Entry 6W0K (electron microscopy, 4.60 A resolution (low resolution: residue-level contacts below are approximate; hydrogen-bond / salt-bridge calls are withheld)); this record covers chains A and B of the 4 polymer chains in the assembly.

[Chain A (and B)]
Protein: Capsid protein
Organism: Hepatitis B virus genotype D subtype adw (isolate United Kingdom/adyw/1979)
Notes: chain B of this document is another copy of the same molecule, construct and numbering; everything in this record applies to it too
UniProt: P03147 (CAPSD_HBVD1); residues 1-149 here = UniProt positions 1-149
Sequence (149 residues; each row starts with the number of its first residue):
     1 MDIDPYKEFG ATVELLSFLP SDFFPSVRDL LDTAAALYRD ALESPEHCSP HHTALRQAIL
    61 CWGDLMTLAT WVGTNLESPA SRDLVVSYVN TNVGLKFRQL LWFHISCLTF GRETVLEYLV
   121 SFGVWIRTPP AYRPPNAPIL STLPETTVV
Not modelled in the structure: 77-81, 143-149 (chain B: 77-80, 143-149)
Differences from the reference sequence: engineered mutation Ser-78 (Asp in P03147)
UniProt features mapped onto this chain:
  - mutagenesis: Phe-97 (F97L: Enhances capsid assembly)
From the paper describing this entry:
  - mutagenesis - D78S (Tm 86 degC): unchanged stability in response to capsids
  - conformationally variable residues (order/disorder transition): Glu-77 to Ser-81
  - mutagenesis - D78S: decreased stability in response to GuHCl

[Chain A / chain B interface]
Cross-chain cystine bridges: Cys-61(A)/Cys-61(B)
Residue-residue contacts (60; chain A residue first):
  Met-1(A) with Leu-31(B); Ile-59(B)
  Asp-2(A) with Glu-43(B)
  Ile-3(A) with Leu-42(B); Glu-43(B); Arg-56(B)
  Pro-5(A) with Gln-57(B); Leu-60(B)
  Lys-7(A) with Glu-43(B); Ser-44(B); Pro-45(B)
  Glu-8(A) with Pro-45(B); His-47(B); Arg-56(B)
  Ala-35(A) with Met-1(B)
  Arg-39(A) with Met-1(B)
  Leu-42(A) with Ile-3(B)
  Glu-43(A) with Asp-2(B)
  Ser-44(A) with Glu-8(B)
  Pro-45(A) with Lys-7(B); Glu-8(B)
  Glu-46(A) with Glu-8(B)
  His-47(A) with Glu-8(B); Phe-9(B); Pro-50(B)
  Pro-50(A) with His-47(B); Thr-53(B)
  Thr-53(A) with Thr-53(B)
  Ala-54(A) with Thr-53(B); Gln-57(B)
  Arg-56(A) with Ile-3(B); Glu-8(B)
  Gln-57(A) with Pro-5(B); Ala-54(B); Leu-100(B)
  Ile-59(A) with Ile-3(B)
  Leu-60(A) with Pro-5(B); Leu-100(B)
  Cys-61(A) with Cys-61(B), disulfide
  Asp-64(A) with Leu-65(B); Val-93(B)
  Leu-65(A) with Leu-65(B); Leu-68(B)
  Leu-68(A) with Leu-65(B); Leu-68(B)
  Trp-71(A) with Leu-84(B); Val-85(B); Tyr-88(B)
  Leu-76(A) with Leu-76(B)
  Leu-84(A) with Trp-71(B)
  Val-85(A) with Trp-71(B); Leu-76(B)
  Tyr-88(A) with Thr-67(B); Leu-68(B); Trp-71(B)
  Gly-94(A) with Asp-64(B)
  Lys-96(A) with Leu-60(B)
  Phe-97(A) with Leu-60(B); Cys-61(B)
  Leu-100(A) with Gln-57(B)
Interface residues without a listed pair, chain A (39 interface residues in all): Asp-4, Phe-9, His-52, Val-72, Val-93
Interface residues without a listed pair, chain B (38 interface residues in all): Asp-4, His-52, Val-89, Lys-96, Phe-97, His-104

[In short]
39 residues of chain A and 38 residues of chain B are in contact; the contacts include 1 disulfide bond. From
UniProt: one mutagenesis site on chain A. The paper reports that D78S of chain A reduces stability in response
to GuHCl; conformational variability at Glu-77(A).
Chain A and chain B are both Capsid protein (Hepatitis B virus genotype D subtype adw (isolate United
Kingdom/adyw/1979)); the structure, HBV D78S mutant capsid, was determined by electron microscopy (same
publication as 6VZP).
